Entry 9FFU (electron microscopy, 2.50 A resolution); this record covers chains C and F of the 6 polymer chains in the assembly.

Chain C:
Name: Gamma-aminobutyric acid receptor subunit beta-3
Source organism: Homo sapiens
UniProt: P28472 (GBRB3_HUMAN); residues 1-448 here correspond to UniProt positions 26-473 (UniProt number = residue number + 25)
Amino-acid sequence (395 residues; numbered -53 to 448; 107 numbers in that range are skipped by the numbering (no residue carries them; nothing is unmodelled there); the number before each row is that of its first residue; numbers below 1 keep their minus sign (Met-53 is residue -53)):
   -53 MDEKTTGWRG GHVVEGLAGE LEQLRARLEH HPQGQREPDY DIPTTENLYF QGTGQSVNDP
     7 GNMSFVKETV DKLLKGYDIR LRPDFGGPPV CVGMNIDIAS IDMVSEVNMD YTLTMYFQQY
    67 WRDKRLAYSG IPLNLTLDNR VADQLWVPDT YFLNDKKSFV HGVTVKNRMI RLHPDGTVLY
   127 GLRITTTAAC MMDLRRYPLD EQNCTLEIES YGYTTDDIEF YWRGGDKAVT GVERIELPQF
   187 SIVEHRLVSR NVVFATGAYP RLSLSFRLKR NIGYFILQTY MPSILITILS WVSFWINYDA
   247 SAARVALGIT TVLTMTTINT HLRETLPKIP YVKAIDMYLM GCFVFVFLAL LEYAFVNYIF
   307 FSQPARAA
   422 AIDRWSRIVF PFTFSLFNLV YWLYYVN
Disordered / not traced: -53 to 7, 448
Differences from the reference sequence: initiating methionine (-53); expression tag (-52 to 0); linker (308-314)
Disulfide bonds: Cys136-Cys150
Covalent attachments: N-acetylglucosamine (NAG) linked to Asn80; glycan linked to Asn149
UniProt features mapped onto this chain:
  - binding site (benzamidine): Asp95 to Tyr97, Glu155 to Tyr157, Phe200
  - binding site (4-aminobutanoate): Tyr97, Glu155, Tyr157, Thr202
  - binding site (histamine): Tyr97, Ser156, Tyr157, Thr202
  - glycosylation (N-linked (GlcNAc...) asparagine): Asn8, Asn80, Asn149

Chain F:
Name: Megabody25, Outer membrane protein
Source organism: Lama glama
UniProt: B5Z8H1 (B5Z8H1_HELPG); the construct has insertions or renumbered stretches relative to UniProt, so the offset changes along the chain: 14-234 = UniProt 226-446; 235-403 = UniProt 53-221
Amino-acid sequence (522 residues; numbered 2 to 523; the number before each row is that of its first residue):
     2 QVQLVESGGG LVQTKTTTSV IDTTNDAQNL LTQAQTIVNT LKDYCPILIA KSSSSNGGTN
    62 NANTPSWQTA GGGKNSCATF GAEFSAASDM INNAQKIVQE TQQLSANQPK NITQPHNLNL
   122 NSPSSLTALA QKMLKNAQSQ AEILKLANQV ESDFNKLSSG HLKDYIGKCD ASAISSANMT
   182 MQNQKNNWGN GCAGVEETQS LLKTSAADFN NQTPQINQAQ NLANTLIQEL GNNTYEQLSR
   242 LLTNDNGTNS KTSAQAINQA VNNLNERAKT LAGGTTNSPA YQATLLALRS VLGLWNSMGY
   302 AVICGGYTKS PGENNQKDFH YTDENGNGTT INCGGSTNSN GTHSYNGTNT LKADKNVSLS
   362 IEQYEKIHEA YQILSKALKQ AGLAPLNSKG EKLEAHVTTS KYGSLRLSCA ASGHTFNYPI
   422 MGWFRQAPGK EREFVGAISW SGGSTSYADS VKDRFTISRD NAKNTVYLEM NNLKPEDTAV
   482 YYCAAKGRYS GGLYYPTNYD YWGQGTQVTV SSHHHHHHEP EA
Disordered / not traced: 10-405, 511-523
Disulfide bonds: Cys410-Cys484

How chain C and chain F interact:
Contacting residue pairs - 22 pairs, chain C then chain F:
  Leu99(C) - Tyr490(F)  hydrophobic
  Asn100(C) - Tyr490(F)
  Ala135(C) - Tyr490(F)
  Met137(C) - Phe417(F)
  Met137(C) - Arg489(F)
  Met138(C) - Phe417(F)
  Asp139(C) - Phe417(F)
  Asn149(C) - Asn418(F)
  Arg196(C) - Tyr490(F)  hydrogen bond (side chain-backbone)
  Arg196(C) - Ser491(F)
  Arg196(C) - Thr498(F)
  Arg196(C) - Asp501(F)  salt bridge
  Val198(C) - Ser491(F)
  Val198(C) - Gly492(F)
  Val198(C) - Asn499(F)
  Val199(C) - Gly492(F)
  Val199(C) - Gly493(F)  hydrogen bond (backbone-backbone)
  Val199(C) - Tyr496(F)
  Val199(C) - Asn499(F)  hydrogen bond (backbone-side chain)
  Phe200(C) - Gly492(F)
  Ala201(C) - Tyr496(F)
  Arg207(C) - Tyr490(F)  hydrogen bond (side chain-backbone)
Interface residues without a listed pair, chain C (16 interface residues in all): Thr151, Glu153, Asn197

Overview:
16 residues of chain C face 11 of chain F across their interface, with 4 hydrogen bonds and 1 salt bridge.
Polar pairs include Arg196(C)-Asp501(F), Arg196(C)-Tyr490(F) and Val199(C)-Asn499(F). Covalently linked
N-acetylglucosamine: at Asn80(C).
Here chain C is Gamma-aminobutyric acid receptor subunit beta-3 (Homo sapiens) and chain F is Megabody25,
Outer membrane protein (Lama glama). Entry 9FFU (Cryo-EM structure of the alpha1beta3 GABA(A) receptor in
complex with GABA and Mb25 in the long-lived ...) was determined by electron microscopy.
